PDB entry 7EN2 | electron microscopy, 3.78 A resolution | chains A and B

Chain A (and B):
Protein: Dihydroaeruginoic acid synthetase
From: Pseudomonas aeruginosa PAO1
Notes: chain B of this document is another copy of the same molecule, construct and numbering; everything in this record applies to it too
Reference sequence: G3XCV2 (G3XCV2_PSEAE); numbering as in UniProt (aligned over 1-1438)
Chain sequence (1455 residues; each row starts with the number of its first residue):
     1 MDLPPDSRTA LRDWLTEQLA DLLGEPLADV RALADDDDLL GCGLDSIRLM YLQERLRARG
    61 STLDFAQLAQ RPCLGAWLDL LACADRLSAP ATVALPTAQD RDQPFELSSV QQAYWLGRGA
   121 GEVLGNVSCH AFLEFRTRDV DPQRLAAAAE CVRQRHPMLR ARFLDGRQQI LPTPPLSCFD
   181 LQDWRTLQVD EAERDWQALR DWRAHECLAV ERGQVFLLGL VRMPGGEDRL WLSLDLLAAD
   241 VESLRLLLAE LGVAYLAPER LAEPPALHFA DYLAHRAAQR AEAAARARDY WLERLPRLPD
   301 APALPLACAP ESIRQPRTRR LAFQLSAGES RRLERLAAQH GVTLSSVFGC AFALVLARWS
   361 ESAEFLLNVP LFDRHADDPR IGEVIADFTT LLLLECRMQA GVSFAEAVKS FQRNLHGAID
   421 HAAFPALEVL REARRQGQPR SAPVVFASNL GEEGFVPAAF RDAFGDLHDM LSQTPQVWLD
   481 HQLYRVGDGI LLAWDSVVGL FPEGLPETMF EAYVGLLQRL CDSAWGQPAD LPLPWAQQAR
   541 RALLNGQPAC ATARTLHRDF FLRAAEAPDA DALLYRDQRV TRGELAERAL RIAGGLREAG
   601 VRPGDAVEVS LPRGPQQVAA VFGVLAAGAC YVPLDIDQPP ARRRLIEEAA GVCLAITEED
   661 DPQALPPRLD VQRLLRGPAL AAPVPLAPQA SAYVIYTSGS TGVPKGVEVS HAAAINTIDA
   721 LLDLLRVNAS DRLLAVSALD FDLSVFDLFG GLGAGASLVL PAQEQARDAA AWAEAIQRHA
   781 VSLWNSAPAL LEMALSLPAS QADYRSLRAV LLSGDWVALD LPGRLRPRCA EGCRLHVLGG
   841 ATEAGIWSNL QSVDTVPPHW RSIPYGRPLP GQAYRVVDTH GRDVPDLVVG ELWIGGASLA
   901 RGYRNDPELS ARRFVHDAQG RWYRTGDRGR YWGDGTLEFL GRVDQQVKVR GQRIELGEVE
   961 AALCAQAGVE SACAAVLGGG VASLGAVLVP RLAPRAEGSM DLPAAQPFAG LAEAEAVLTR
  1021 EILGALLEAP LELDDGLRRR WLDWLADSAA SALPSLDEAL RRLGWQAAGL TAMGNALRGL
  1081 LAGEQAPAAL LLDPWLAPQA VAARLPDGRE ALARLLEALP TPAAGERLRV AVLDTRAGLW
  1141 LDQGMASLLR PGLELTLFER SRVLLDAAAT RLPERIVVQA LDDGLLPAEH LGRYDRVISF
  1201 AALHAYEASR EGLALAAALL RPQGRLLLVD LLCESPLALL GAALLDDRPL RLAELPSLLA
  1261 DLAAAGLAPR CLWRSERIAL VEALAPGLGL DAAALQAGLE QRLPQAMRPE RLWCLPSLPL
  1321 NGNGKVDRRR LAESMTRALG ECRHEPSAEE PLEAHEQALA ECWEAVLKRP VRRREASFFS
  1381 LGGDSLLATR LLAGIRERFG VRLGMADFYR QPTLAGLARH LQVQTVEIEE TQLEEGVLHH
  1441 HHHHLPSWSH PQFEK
Not modelled in the structure: 1-97, 1341-1347, 1426-1455 (chain B: 1-6, 86-87, 1341-1347, 1426-1455)
Glycans and other covalent adducts: 4'-phosphopantetheine (PNS) linked to Ser1385
Differences from the reference sequence: expression tag (1439-1455)
Residues lining bound ligands:
  - adenosine monophosphate (AMP): Asp742, Ser813, Gly814, Asp815, Trp816, Val837, Leu838, Gly839, Gly840, Ala841, Thr842, Glu843, Tyr865, Thr925, Asp927, Phe939, Arg942, Asn1323, Lys1325
  - 4'-phosphopantetheine (PNS): Val110, Ala113, Tyr114, Leu116, Glu122, Asn368, Pro370, Leu391, Leu427, Leu430, Arg431, Ser441, Ala442, Val445, Thr474, Pro475, Gln476, Val477, Asp1384, Leu1386
Swiss-Prot annotation at these positions:
  - modified residue (O-(pantetheine 4'-phosphoryl)serine): Ser46, Ser1385
From the paper describing this entry:
  - mutagenesis - Y114A, N368A, S472A, T474A, Q482A: decreased catalytic activity on heterocyclic product
  - mutagenesis - D480A: abolished catalytic activity (peptide formation activity)
  - catalytic residues: Thr474, Asp480, Gln482
  - mutagenesis - F372A: decreased catalytic activity
  - catalytic residues: His1204, Glu1234 (proposed by the authors, not directly observed)

How chain A and chain B interact:
Contacting residue pairs (89):
  Phe323(A) with Ala687(B), hydrophobic; Gln689(B); Ala690(B)
  Ser326(A) with Pro603(B); Gly604(B)
  Ala327(A) with Arg602(B); Pro603(B)
  Arg332(A) with Glu708(B), salt bridge; Arg904(B), hydrogen bond (side chain-backbone); Asn905(B)
  Arg335(A) with Asn905(B), hydrogen bond
  Asp488(A) with Arg602(B), salt bridge
  Gln518(A) with Gln689(B), hydrogen bond (side chain-backbone); Ala690(B); Arg901(B), hydrogen bond
  Arg519(A) with Arg901(B); His916(B)
  Cys521(A) with Pro907(B)
  Asp522(A) with Glu708(B); Arg901(B), salt bridge; Gly902(B); Ser910(B), hydrogen bond (backbone-side chain)
  Ser523(A) with Pro907(B); Ser910(B); Ala911(B)
  Ala524(A) with Pro907(B), hydrogen bond (backbone-backbone); Glu908(B)
  Gln527(A) with His916(B)
  Pro528(A) with His916(B)
  Pro532(A) with Gly920(B); Arg921(B)
  Trp535(A) with Asn545(B); Gly871(B), hydrogen bond (side chain-backbone); Ala873(B), hydrophobic; Gly896(B); Ala897(B); Gln919(B); Trp922(B), hydrophobic
  Gln538(A) with Ala918(B); Gln919(B), hydrogen bond (side chain-backbone); Gly920(B)
  Ala539(A) with Gly546(B)
  Ala542(A) with Ala542(B); Gly546(B)
  Leu543(A) with Leu543(B); Gly546(B); Gln547(B)
  Asn545(A) with Trp535(B)
  Gly546(A) with Ala539(B); Leu543(B)
  Gln547(A) with Leu543(B)
  Arg602(A) with Ala327(B); Asp488(B), salt bridge
  Pro603(A) with Ser326(B)
  Gly604(A) with Ser326(B)
  Ala687(A) with Phe323(B), hydrophobic
  Gln689(A) with Glu511(B), hydrogen bond; Val514(B); Gln518(B), hydrogen bond (backbone-side chain)
  Ala690(A) with Phe323(B); Gln518(B)
  Glu708(A) with Arg332(B), salt bridge; Asp522(B)
  Gly871(A) with Trp535(B), hydrogen bond (backbone-side chain)
  Ala873(A) with Trp535(B), hydrophobic
  Gly896(A) with Trp535(B)
  Ala897(A) with Trp535(B)
  Arg901(A) with Glu329(B), salt bridge; Arg332(B); Gln518(B); Asp522(B), salt bridge
  Gly902(A) with Asp522(B)
  Arg904(A) with Arg332(B)
  Pro907(A) with Ser523(B); Ala524(B), hydrogen bond (backbone-backbone)
  Glu908(A) with Ala524(B)
  Ser910(A) with Asp522(B), hydrogen bond (side chain-backbone)
  Ala911(A) with Ser523(B); Ala524(B)
  His916(A) with Arg519(B), hydrogen bond; Gln527(B); Pro528(B)
  Gln919(A) with Trp535(B); Gln538(B), hydrogen bond (backbone-side chain); Gln919(B)
  Gly920(A) with Pro532(B); Gln538(B), hydrogen bond (backbone-side chain)
  Arg921(A) with Pro532(B)
  Trp922(A) with Trp535(B), hydrophobic
Interface residues without a listed pair, chain A (61 interface residues in all): Gln324, Gly328, Glu329, Leu336, Glu511, Val514, Gly515, Asp530, Arg540, Pro548, Asp605, Leu686, Gln872, Asn905, Ala918
Interface residues without a listed pair, chain B (61 interface residues in all): Gly328, Arg335, Leu336, Cys521, Arg540, Pro548, Asp605, Ser691, Gln872, Asp883, Gly895, Tyr903

Summary:
Chain A and chain B each contribute 61 residues to their interface, with 16 hydrogen bonds and 7 salt bridges.
Among the polar pairs are Arg332(A)-Glu708(B), Asp488(A)-Arg602(B) and Asp522(A)-Arg901(B). The paper reports
catalytic residues Thr474(A), Asp480(A) and Gln482(A) among others; Y114A, N368A and S472A of chain A, among
others, reduce catalytic activity on heterocyclic product; 7 substitutions were tested in all.
Both chains are Dihydroaeruginoic acid synthetase (Pseudomonas aeruginosa PAO1). Entry 7EN2 (Pyochelin
synthetase, a dimeric nonribosomal peptide synthetase elongation module-after-condensation, condensation) was
determined by electron microscopy, deposited together with 7EMY and 7EN1.
